Entry 7YR2 (electron microscopy, 3.30 A resolution); this record covers chains A and D of the 4 polymer chains in the assembly.

Chain A:
Molecule: Angiotensin-converting enzyme 2
Organism: Homo sapiens
Notes: EC 3.4.17.23, 3.4.17.-
UniProt: Q9BYF1 (ACE2_HUMAN); residues 19-615 here = UniProt positions 19-615
Sequence (603 residues; row label = number of the first residue in the row):
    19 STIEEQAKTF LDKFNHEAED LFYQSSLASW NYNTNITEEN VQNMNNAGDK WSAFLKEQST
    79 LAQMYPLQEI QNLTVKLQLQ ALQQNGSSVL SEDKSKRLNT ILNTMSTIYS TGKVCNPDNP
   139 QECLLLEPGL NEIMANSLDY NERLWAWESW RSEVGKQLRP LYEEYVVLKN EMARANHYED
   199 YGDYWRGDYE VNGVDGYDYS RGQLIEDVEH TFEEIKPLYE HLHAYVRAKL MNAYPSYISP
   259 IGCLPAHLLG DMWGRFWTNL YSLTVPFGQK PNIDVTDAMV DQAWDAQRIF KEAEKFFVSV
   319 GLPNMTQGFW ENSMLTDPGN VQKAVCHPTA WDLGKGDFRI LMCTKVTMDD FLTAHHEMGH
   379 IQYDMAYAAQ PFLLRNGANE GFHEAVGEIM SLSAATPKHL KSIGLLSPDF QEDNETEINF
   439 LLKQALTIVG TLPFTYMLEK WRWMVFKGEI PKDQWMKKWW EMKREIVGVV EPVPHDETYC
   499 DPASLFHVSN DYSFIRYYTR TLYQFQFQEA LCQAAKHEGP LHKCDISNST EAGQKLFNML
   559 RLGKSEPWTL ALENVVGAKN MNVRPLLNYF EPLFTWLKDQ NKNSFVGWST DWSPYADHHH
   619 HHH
Disordered / not traced: 616-621
Sequence notes: expression tag (616-621)
UniProt features mapped onto this chain:
  - region (Interaction with SARS-CoV spike glycoprotein): D30 to Y41, M82 to P84, K353 to R357
  - active site: E375 (Proton acceptor), H505 (Proton donor)
  - binding site (chloride): R169, W477, K481
  - binding site (substrate): R273, H345, P346, Y515
  - binding site (Zn(2+)): H374, H378, E402
  - glycosylation (N-linked (GlcNAc...) asparagine): N53, N90, N103, N322, N432, N546
  - mutagenesis: S19 (S19P: Increases slightly the interaction with RBD domain of SARS-CoV-2 spike protein), Q24 to K26 (Slightly inhibits interaction with SARS-CoV spike glycoprotein), Q24 (Q24T: Increases slightly the interaction with RBD domain of SARS-CoV-2 spike protein), A25 (A25V: Increases slightly the interaction with RBD domain of SARS-CoV-2 spike protein), T27 (T27Y: Increases slightly the interaction with RBD domain of SARS-CoV-2 spike protein. In sACE2.v2.2; increases interaction with RBD domain of SARS-CoV-2 spike protein ...), L29 (L29F: Increases slightly the interaction with RBD domain of SARS-CoV-2 spike protein), K31 (K31D: Abolishes interaction with SARS-CoV spike glycoprotein; K31Y: Increases slightly the interaction with RBD domain of SARS-CoV-2 spike protein), N33 (N33D: Increases slightly the interaction with RBD domain of SARS-CoV-2 spike protein), H34 (H34A: Increases slightly the interaction with RBD domain of SARS-CoV-2 spike protein), E37 (E37A: No effect on interaction with SARS-CoV spike glycoprotein), D38 (D38A: No effect on interaction with SARS-CoV spike glycoprotein), L39 (L39R: Increases slightly the interaction with RBD domain of SARS-CoV-2 spike protein), 48 further mutagenesis entries in UniProt
Cystine bridges: C133-C141, C344-C361, C530-C542
Covalently attached groups: N-acetylglucosamine (NAG) linked to N53, N90, N322, N546
Bound ions: Zn2+: H374, H378, E402

Chain D:
Molecule: Spike glycoprotein
Organism: Severe acute respiratory syndrome coronavirus 2
UniProt: P0DTC2 (SPIKE_SARS2); aligned to UniProt positions 1-1270 over residues 4-1273 (the alignment contains insertions or deletions, so no single offset holds)
Sequence (1270 residues; numbered 4 to 1273; the number before each row is that of its first residue):
     4 MFVFLVLLPL VSSQCVNLIT RTQSYTNSFT RGVYYPDKVF RSSVLHSTQD LFLPFFSNVT
    64 WFHAIHVSGT NGTKRFDNPV LPFNDGVYFA STEKSNIIRG WIFGTTLDSK TQSLLIVNNA
   124 TNVVIKVCEF QFCNDPFLDV YYHENNKSRM ESELRVYSSA NNCTFEYVSQ PFLMDLEGKQ
   184 GNFKNLREFV FKNIDGYFKI YSKHTPVNLG RDLPQGFSAL EPLVDLPIGI NITRFQTLLA
   244 LHRSYLTPGD SSSSWTAGAA AYYVGYLQPR TFLLKYNENG TITDAVDCAL DPLSETKCTL
   304 KSFTVEKGIY QTSNFRVQPT ESIVRFPNIT NLCPFHEVFN ATRFASVYAW NRKRISNCVA
   364 DYSVLYNFAP FFAFKCYGVS PTKLNDLCFT NVYADSFVIR GNEVSQIAPG QTGNIADYNY
   424 KLPDDFTGCV IAWNSNKLDS KVSGNYNYLY RLFRKSKLKP FERDISTEIY QAGNKPCNGV
   484 AGFNCYFPLQ SYGFRPTYGV GHQPYRVVVL SFELLHAPAT VCGPKKSTNL VKNKCVNFNF
   544 NGLTGTGVLT ESNKKFLPFQ QFGRDIADTT DAVRDPQTLE ILDITPCSFG GVSVITPGTN
   604 TSNQVAVLYQ GVNCTEVPVA IHADQLTPTW RVYSTGSNVF QTRAGCLIGA EYVNNSYECD
   664 IPIGAGICAS YQTQTKSHRA AASVASQSII AYTMSLGAEN SVAYSNNSIA IPTNFTISVT
   724 TEILPVSMTK TSVDCTMYIC GDSTECSNLL LQYGSFCTQL KRALTGIAVE QDKNTQEVFA
   784 QVKQIYKTPP IKYFGGFNFS QILPDPSKPS KRSPIEDLLF NKVTLADAGF IKQYGDCLGD
   844 IAARDLICAQ KFNGLTVLPP LLTDEMIAQY TSALLAGTIT SGWTFGAGPA LQIPFPMQMA
   904 YRFNGIGVTQ NVLYENQKLI ANQFNSAIGK IQDSLSSTPS ALGKLQDVVN HNAQALNTLV
   964 KQLSSKFGAI SSVLNDILSR LDPPEAEVQI DRLITGRLQS LQTYVTQQLI RAAEIRASAN
  1024 LAATKMSECV LGQSKRVDFC GKGYHLMSFP QSAPHGVVFL HVTYVPAQEK NFTTAPAICH
  1084 DGKAHFPREG VFVSNGTHWF VTQRNFYEPQ IITTDNTFVS GNCDVVIGIV NNTVYDPLQP
  1144 ELDSFKEELD KYFKNHTSPD VDLGDISGIN ASVVNIQKEI DRLNEVAKNL NESLIDLQEL
  1204 GKYEQYIKWP WYIWLGFIAG LIAIVMVTIM LCCMTSCCSC LKGCCSCGSC CKFDEDDSEP
  1264 VLKGVKLHYT
Disordered / not traced: 4-24, 678-688, 837-848, 1145-1273
Sequence notes: variant I22 (Thr19 in P0DTC2), S27 (Ala in P0DTC2), D142 (Gly in P0DTC2), E147 (Lys in P0DTC2), R152 (Trp in P0DTC2), L157 (Phe in P0DTC2), V210 (Ile in P0DTC2), G213 (Val in P0DTC2), S257 (Gly in P0DTC2), H339 (Gly in P0DTC2), F371 (Ser in P0DTC2), P373 (Ser in P0DTC2), F375 (Ser in P0DTC2), A376 (Thr in P0DTC2), N405 (Asp in P0DTC2), S408 (Arg in P0DTC2), N417 (Lys in P0DTC2), K440 (Asn in P0DTC2), S446 (Gly in P0DTC2), K460 (Asn in P0DTC2), N477 (Ser in P0DTC2), K478 (Thr in P0DTC2), A484 (Glu in P0DTC2), R498 (Gln in P0DTC2), Y501 (Asn in P0DTC2), H505 (Tyr in P0DTC2), G614 (Asp in P0DTC2), Y655 (His in P0DTC2), K679 (Asn in P0DTC2), H681 (Pro in P0DTC2), K764 (Asn in P0DTC2), Y796 (Asp in P0DTC2), H954 (Gln in P0DTC2), K969 (Asn in P0DTC2); engineered mutation A683 (Arg in P0DTC2), A685 (Arg in P0DTC2), P817 (Phe in P0DTC2), P892 (Ala in P0DTC2), P899 (Ala in P0DTC2), P942 (Ala in P0DTC2), P986 (Lys in P0DTC2), P987 (Val in P0DTC2)
UniProt features mapped onto this chain:
  - lipidation (S-palmitoyl cysteine): C1243, C1250, C1253
  - glycosylation (N-linked (GlcNAc...) asparagine): N20 (complex), N125 (hybrid), N334 (complex), N606 (hybrid)
Cystine bridges: C131-C166, C291-C301, C336-C361, C379-C432, C391-C525, C480-C488, C617-C649, C662-C671, C738-C760, C743-C749, C1032-C1043, C1082-C1126
Covalently attached groups: N-acetylglucosamine (NAG) linked to N61, N74, N122, N149, N165, N234, N282, N331, N603, N616, N657, N709, N717, N801, N1074
Small-molecule neighbours:
  - N-acetylglucosamine (NAG; 2-acetamido-2-deoxy-beta-D-glucopyranose), molecule 1: F342, N343, A344, L441
  - N-acetylglucosamine (NAG), molecule 2: N1098, T1100, H1101, F1103
From the paper describing this entry:
  - mutagenesis - H339D, S446G, K460N: unchanged binding to Angiotensin-converting enzyme 2 (chain A)
  - mutagenesis - Q493R (3-fold): decreased binding to Angiotensin-converting enzyme 2 (chain A)

How chain A and chain D interact:
Contacting residue pairs (32; chain A residue first):
  S19(A) - G476(D)
  S19(A) - N477(D)
  Q24(A) - A475(D)  hydrogen bond (side chain-backbone)
  Q24(A) - G476(D)
  Q24(A) - N487(D)  hydrogen bond
  T27(A) - F456(D)
  F28(A) - Y489(D)
  H34(A) - Y453(D)
  H34(A) - L455(D)
  H34(A) - Q493(D)  hydrogen bond (backbone-side chain)
  E35(A) - Q493(D)
  Y41(A) - R498(D)
  Y41(A) - T500(D)
  Y41(A) - Y501(D)  hydrophobic
  Q42(A) - R498(D)
  L79(A) - F486(D)
  M82(A) - F486(D)  hydrophobic
  Y83(A) - F486(D)  hydrophobic
  Y83(A) - N487(D)  hydrogen bond
  T324(A) - V503(D)
  N330(A) - T500(D)
  K353(A) - R403(D)
  K353(A) - G496(D)
  K353(A) - Y501(D)  hydrogen bond
  K353(A) - G502(D)
  K353(A) - H505(D)  hydrogen bond (backbone-side chain)
  G354(A) - G502(D)
  G354(A) - H505(D)
  D355(A) - T500(D)
  D355(A) - Y501(D)
  D355(A) - G502(D)  hydrogen bond (side chain-backbone)
  R357(A) - T500(D)
Also at the interface, not in a pair above, chain A (19 interface residues in all): K31, D38
Also at the interface, not in a pair above, chain D (20 interface residues in all): Y449, L492
The authors on this interface:
  - pairs named by the authors: Q493(D)-K31(A)

Overview:
19 residues of chain A and 20 residues of chain D are in contact; the contacts include 7 hydrogen bonds. Polar
pairs include Q24(A)-A475(D), Q24(A)-N487(D) and H34(A)-Q493(D). The paper describes a contact between Q493(D)
and K31(A). The paper reports that Q493R of chain D reduces binding to Angiotensin-converting enzyme 2 (chain
A); H339D, S446G and K460N of chain D leave binding to Angiotensin-converting enzyme 2 (chain A) unchanged.
Here chain A is Angiotensin-converting enzyme 2 (Homo sapiens) and chain D is Spike glycoprotein (Severe acute
respiratory syndrome coronavirus 2). Entry 7YR2 (SARS-CoV-2 BA.2.75 S Trimer in complex with ACE2(state1)) was
determined by electron microscopy together with 7YR1 and 7YR3 from the same study.
